Entry 6QSZ (X-ray diffraction, 2.50 A resolution); this record covers chains A and B.

Chain A:
Protein: Regulatory protein SIR4
Source organism: Saccharomyces cerevisiae (strain ATCC 204508 / S288c)
UniProt: P11978 (SIR4_YEAST); residues 961-1085 here = UniProt positions 961-1085
Sequence (127 residues; each row starts with the number of its first residue):
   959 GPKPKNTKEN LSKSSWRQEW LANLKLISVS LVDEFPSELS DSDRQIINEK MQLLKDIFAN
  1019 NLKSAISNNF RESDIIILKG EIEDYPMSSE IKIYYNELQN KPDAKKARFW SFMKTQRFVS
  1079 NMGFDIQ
Disordered / not traced: 959-969, 1061-1063, 1085
Modified positions: Mse1009, Mse1045, Mse1071, Mse1080 (selenomethionine; parent Met)
Sequence notes: expression tag (959-960)
Reported in the primary citation:
  - mutagenesis - R1066A/K1072A/R1075A: abolished binding to Silent chromatin protein ESC1 (chain B)
  - mutagenesis - R1066A/K1072A/R1075A: decreased localization

Chain B:
Protein: Silent chromatin protein ESC1
UniProt: Q03661 (ESC1_YEAST); residues 1443-1458 here = UniProt positions 1443-1458
Sequence (16 residues; row label = number of the first residue in the row):
  1443 IPSTDLPSDP PSDKEE
Disordered / not traced: 1443-1445, 1455-1458
Modified positions: S1450 (phosphoserine; SEP)
UniProt features mapped onto this chain:
  - modified residue (Phosphoserine): S1450, S1454
Reported in the primary citation:
  - post-translational modification sites: S1450

How chain A and chain B interact:
Pairs across the interface - 22 pairs, chain A then chain B:
  S970(A) - P1453(B)
  K971(A) - P1452(B)
  W974(A) - P1449(B)  hydrogen bond (side chain-backbone)
  W974(A) - S1450(B)
  W974(A) - D1451(B)  hydrogen bond (side chain-backbone)
  W974(A) - P1452(B)
  W974(A) - P1453(B)
  E977(A) - L1448(B)
  W978(A) - L1448(B)
  W978(A) - P1449(B)  hydrogen bond (side chain-backbone)
  W978(A) - S1450(B)
  N981(A) - T1446(B)
  N981(A) - L1448(B)
  R1066(A) - T1446(B)  hydrogen bond (side chain-backbone)
  R1066(A) - D1447(B)  salt bridge
  R1066(A) - L1448(B)  hydrogen bond (side chain-backbone)
  R1066(A) - S1450(B)
  W1068(A) - S1450(B)
  K1072(A) - S1450(B)
  K1072(A) - D1451(B)  salt bridge
  F1076(A) - S1450(B)
  N1079(A) - P1452(B)
The authors on this interface:
  - pairs named by the authors: W974(A)-L1448(B) (hydrophobic contact), W978(A)-L1448(B) (hydrophobic contact), R1066(A)-S1450(B), W1068(A)-S1450(B), K1072(A)-S1450(B), L1448(B)-R1066(A) (hydrogen bond), P1449(B)-W974(A) (hydrogen bond), P1449(B)-W978(A) (hydrogen bond), P1452(B)-W974(A) (hydrophobic contact)

Overview:
11 residues of chain A and 8 residues of chain B are in contact; the contacts include 5 hydrogen bonds and 2
salt bridges. Polar contacts include R1066(A)-D1447(B), K1072(A)-D1451(B) and W974(A)-P1449(B). The paper
describes hydrophobic contacts between W974(A) and L1448(B), W978(A) and L1448(B) and P1452(B) and W974(A);
contacts between R1066(A) and S1450(B), W1068(A) and S1450(B) and K1072(A) and S1450(B); hydrogen bonds
between L1448(B) and R1066(A), P1449(B) and W974(A) and P1449(B) and W978(A). From the paper:
R1066A/K1072A/R1075A of chain A abolish binding to Silent chromatin protein ESC1 (chain B); a modification
site at S1450(B).
Chain A is Regulatory protein SIR4 (Saccharomyces cerevisiae (strain ATCC 204508 / S288c)) and chain B is
Silent chromatin protein ESC1; the structure, Crystal structure of the Sir4 H-BRCT domain in complex with Esc1
pS1450 peptide, was determined by X-ray diffraction (same publication as 6QTM, 6RR0 and 6RRV).
